PDB entry 7T22 | electron microscopy, 4.20 A resolution (low resolution: residue-level contacts below are approximate; hydrogen-bond / salt-bridge calls are withheld) | chains E and M of the 10 polymer chains in the assembly

[Chain E]
Name: Replicative DNA helicase
From: Escherichia coli K-12
Notes: EC 3.6.4.12
UniProt: P0ACB0 (DNAB_ECOLI); residue numbers follow UniProt; this construct covers 1-471
Amino-acid sequence (471 residues; row label = number of the first residue in the row):
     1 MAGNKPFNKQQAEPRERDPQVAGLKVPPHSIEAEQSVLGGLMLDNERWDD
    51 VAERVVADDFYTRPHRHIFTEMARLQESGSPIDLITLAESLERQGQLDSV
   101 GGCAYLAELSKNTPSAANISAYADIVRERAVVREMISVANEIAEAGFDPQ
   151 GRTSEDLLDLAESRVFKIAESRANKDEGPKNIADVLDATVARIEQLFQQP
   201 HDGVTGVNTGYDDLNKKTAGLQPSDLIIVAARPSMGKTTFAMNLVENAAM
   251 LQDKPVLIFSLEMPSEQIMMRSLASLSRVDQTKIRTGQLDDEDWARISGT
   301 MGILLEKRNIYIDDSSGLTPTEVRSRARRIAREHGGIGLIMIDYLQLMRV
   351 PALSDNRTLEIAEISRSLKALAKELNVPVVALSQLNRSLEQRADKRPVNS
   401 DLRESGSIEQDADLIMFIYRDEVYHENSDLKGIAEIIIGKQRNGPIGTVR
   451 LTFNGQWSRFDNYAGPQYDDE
Disordered / not traced: 1-23
Construct notes: engineered mutation Cys103 (Phe in P0ACB0)
Swiss-Prot annotation at these positions:
  - binding site (ATP): Ser234, Lys237, Thr238, Arg442
  - mutagenesis: Pro81 (P81H: About 100-fold increased survival following 3000 Gy ionizing radiation), Ala130 (A130V: In dnaB8, dnaB43, dnaB454; temperature sensitive, no DNA replication at 42 degrees Celsius in vivo, in vitro decreased helicase activity at 30, at 42 degrees Celius almost no helicase, no ...), Met242 (M242I: In dnaB70; temperature sensitive, no DNA replication at 42 degrees Celsius in vivo, in vitro 25% helicase activity at 30, further decreased helicase at 42 degrees Celius, low ATPase activity ...), Gly299 (G299D: In dnaB252; temperature sensitive, no DNA replication at 42 degrees Celsius in vivo, in vitro no change in pRNA synthesis, 5'-3' helicase activity or ATPase at either temperature)
Metal / ion sites: Mg2+: Thr238 (together with ADP)
Ligand contacts:
  - ADP (adenosine-5'-diphosphate), molecule 1: Arg232, Pro233, Ser234, Met235, Gly236, Lys237, Thr238, Thr239, Arg271, Asp280, Gln281, Thr282, Arg420, Phe453, Gly455, Gln456, Ser458
  - ADP, molecule 2: Lys440, Gln441, Arg442, Asn443, Gly444, Pro445, Ile446
  - tetrafluoroaluminate (ALF): Pro233, Ser234, Lys237, Thr238, Glu262, Asp343, Gln384

[Chain M]
Molecule: 20-nt DNA strand
Sequence (20 nucleotides; each row starts with the number of its first residue):
     1 TTTTTTTTTTTTTTTTTTTT
Disordered / not traced: 14-20

[Interface between chain E and chain M]
Pairs across the interface (11; chain E residue first):
  Asn356(E) - DT2(M)
  Thr358(E) - DT3(M)
  Thr358(E) - DT4(M)
  Asn386(E) - DT5(M)
  Asn386(E) - DT6(M)
  Arg387(E) - DT6(M)
  Leu402(E) - DT5(M)
  Arg403(E) - DT5(M)
  Glu404(E) - DT4(M)
  Glu404(E) - DT5(M)
  Ser405(E) - DT5(M)
Also at the interface, not in a pair above, chain E (9 interface residues in all): Gly406

[Overview]
The interface between chain E and chain M involves 9 residues on one side and 5 on the other. Chain E binds
ADP and tetrafluoroaluminate. Curated annotation (UniProt) lists 4 ATP-binding residues and 4 mutagenesis
sites on chain E.
Chain E is Replicative DNA helicase (Escherichia coli K-12) and chain M is a 20-nt DNA strand; the structure,
E. coli DnaB bound to three DnaG C-terminal domains, ssDNA, ADP and AlF4, was determined by electron
microscopy.
